PDB entry 3B7Q | X-ray diffraction, 2.03 A resolution | chain A

Chain A:
Name: Uncharacterized protein YKL091C
From: Saccharomyces cerevisiae
Reference sequence: P33324 (YKJ1_YEAST); numbering as in UniProt (aligned over 1-310)
Chain sequence (320 residues; each row starts with the number of its first residue; numbers below 1 keep their minus sign (Met-9 is residue -9)):
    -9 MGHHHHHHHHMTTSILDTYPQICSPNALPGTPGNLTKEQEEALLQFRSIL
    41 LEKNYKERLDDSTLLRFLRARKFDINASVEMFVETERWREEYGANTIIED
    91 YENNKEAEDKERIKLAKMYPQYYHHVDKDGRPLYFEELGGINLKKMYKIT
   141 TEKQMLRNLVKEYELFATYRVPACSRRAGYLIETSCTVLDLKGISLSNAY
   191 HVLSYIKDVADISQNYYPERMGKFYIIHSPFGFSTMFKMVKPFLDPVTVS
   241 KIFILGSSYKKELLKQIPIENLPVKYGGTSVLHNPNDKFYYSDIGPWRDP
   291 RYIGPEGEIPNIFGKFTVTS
Unresolved in the structure: -9 to 3
Sequence notes: expression tag (-9 to 0)
Ligand contacts: Phosphatidylcholine (6PL; (4S,7R)-4-hydroxy-N,N,N-trimethyl-9-oxo-7-[(palmitoyloxy)methyl]-3,5,8-trioxa-4-phosphahexacosan-1-aminium 4-oxide): Tyr109, Tyr113, Tyr124, Glu126, Leu128, Ile131, Leu133, Met136, Tyr137, Thr140, Thr141, Glu142, Met145, Leu149, Glu152, Tyr153, Phe156, Ser175, Thr177, Leu179, Leu181, Ile184, Asn188, Ala189, Val192, Tyr195, Ile196, Val199, Ser203, Arg210, Met211, Phe214, Ile216, Phe223, Met226, Phe227, Val230, Leu234, Thr238, Ile242
From the paper describing this entry:
  - binding site for Phosphatidylcholine: Tyr109, Tyr124, Glu126, Tyr153, Ser175, Thr177, Leu179, Ile196, Val199

In short:
Bound to chain A: Phosphatidylcholine. From the paper: a binding site for Phosphatidylcholine at Tyr109,
Tyr124 and Glu126 among others.
Chain A is Uncharacterized protein YKL091C (Saccharomyces cerevisiae); the structure, Crystal Structure of
Yeast Sec14 Homolog Sfh1 in Complex with Phosphatidylcholine, was determined by X-ray diffraction, deposited
together with 3B74, 3B7N and 3B7Z.
